PDB entry 4TKU | X-ray diffraction, 1.43 A resolution | chains B and C of the 4 polymer chains in the assembly

Chain B:
Molecule: Nitrogenase molybdenum-iron protein beta chain
From: Azotobacter vinelandii
Notes: EC 1.18.6.1
UniProt: P07329 (NIFK_AZOVI); residue numbers follow UniProt; this construct covers 1-523
Amino-acid sequence (523 residues; each row starts with the number of its first residue):
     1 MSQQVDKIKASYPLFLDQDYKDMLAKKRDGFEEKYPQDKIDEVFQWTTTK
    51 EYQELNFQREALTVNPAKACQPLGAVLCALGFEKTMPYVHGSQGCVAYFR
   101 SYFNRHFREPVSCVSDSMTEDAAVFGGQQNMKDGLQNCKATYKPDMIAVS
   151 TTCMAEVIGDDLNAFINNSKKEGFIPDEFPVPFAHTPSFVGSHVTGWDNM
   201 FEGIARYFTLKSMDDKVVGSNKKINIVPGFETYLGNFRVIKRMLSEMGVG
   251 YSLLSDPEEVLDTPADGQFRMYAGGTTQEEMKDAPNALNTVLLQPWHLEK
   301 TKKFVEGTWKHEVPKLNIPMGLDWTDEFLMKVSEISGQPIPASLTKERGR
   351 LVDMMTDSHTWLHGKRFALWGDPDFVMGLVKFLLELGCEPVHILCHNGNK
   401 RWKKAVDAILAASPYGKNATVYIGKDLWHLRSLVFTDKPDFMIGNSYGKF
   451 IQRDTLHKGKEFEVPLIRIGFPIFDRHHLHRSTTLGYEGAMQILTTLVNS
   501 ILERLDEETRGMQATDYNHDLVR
Not modelled in the structure: 1
Curated features (UniProtKB/Swiss-Prot):
  - binding site ([8Fe-7S] cluster): C70, C95, C153, S188
Metal / ion sites: fe(8)-S(7) cluster Fe: C70, C95, C153 (shared with 3 residues of chain A); Fe2+ site 1: R108, E109 (shared with 2 residues of chain D); Fe2+ site 2: D353, D357 (shared with 2 residues of chain D)
Small-molecule neighbours: fe(8)-S(7) cluster (CLF): C70, P72, S92, G94, C95, Y98, F99, T152, C153, S188

Chain C:
Molecule: Nitrogenase molybdenum-iron protein alpha chain
From: Azotobacter vinelandii
Notes: EC 1.18.6.1
UniProt: P07328 (NIFD_AZOVI); numbering as in UniProt (aligned over 1-492)
Amino-acid sequence (492 residues; each row starts with the number of its first residue):
     1 MTGMSREEVESLIQEVLEVYPEKARKDRNKHLAVNDPAVTQSKKCIISNK
    51 KSQPGLMTIRGCAYAGSKGVVWGPIKDMIHISHGPVGCGQYSRAGRRNYY
   101 IGTTGVNAFVTMNFTSDFQEKDIVFGGDKKLAKLIDEVETLFPLNKGISV
   151 QSECPIGLIGDDIESVSKVKGAELSKTIVPVRCEGFRGVSQSLGHHIAND
   201 AVRDWVLGKRDEDTTFASTPYDVAIIGDYNIGGDAWSSRILLEEMGLRCV
   251 AQWSGDGSISEIELTPKVKLNLVHCYRSMNYISRHMEEKYGIPWMEYNFF
   301 GPTKTIESLRAIAAKFDESIQKKCEEVIAKYKPEWEAVVAKYRPRLEGKR
   351 VMLYIGGLRPRHVIGAYEDLGMEVVGTGYEFAHNDDYDRTMKEMGDSTLL
   401 YDDVTGYEFEEFVKRIKPDLIGSGIKEKFIFQKMGIPFRQMHSWDYSGPY
   451 HGFDGFAIFARDMDMTLNNPCWKKLQAPWEASEGAEKVAASA
Not modelled in the structure: 1-3, 481-492
Differences from the reference sequence: conflict Q440 (Glu in P07328)
Curated features (UniProtKB/Swiss-Prot):
  - binding site ([8Fe-7S] cluster): C62, C88, C154
  - binding site ([7Fe-Mo-9S-C-homocitryl] cluster): C275, H442
  - mutagenesis: H195 (H195Q: No nitrogenase activity)
Metal / ion sites: fe(8)-S(7) cluster Fe: C62, C88, C154 (shared with 3 residues of chain D); Fe ion near C275 (its only coordinating residue here)
Small-molecule neighbours:
  - fe(8)-S(7) cluster (CLF): C62, Y64, P85, V86, G87, C88, Y91, E153, C154, G185
  - 3-hydroxy-3-carboxy-adipic acid (HCA): A65, G95, R96, Q191, G424, I425, K426, Q440, H442
  - ICS (iron-sulfur-molybdenum cluster with interstitial carbon): V70, R96, H195, Y229, I231, C275, R277, S278, I355, G356, G357, L358, R359, P360, F381, M441, H442
Reported in the primary citation:
  - mutagenesis - V70A: increased catalytic activity on propyne (citing earlier work)
  - mutagenesis - V70G: increased catalytic activity on 1-butyne (citing earlier work)
  - catalytic residues: H195 (proposed by the authors, not directly observed)
  - mutagenesis - H195Q: abolished catalytic activity on N2 (citing earlier work)

Interface between chain B and chain C:
Residue-residue contacts (48):
  L322(B) - K474(C)
  D323(B) - K474(C)  salt bridge
  D326(B) - P478(C)
  D326(B) - W479(C)
  M330(B) - P478(C)  hydrophobic
  M330(B) - W479(C)  hydrophobic
  I340(B) - W479(C)  hydrophobic
  T345(B) - W479(C)  hydrogen bond
  T345(B) - E480(C)
  R348(B) - K474(C)  hydrogen bond (side chain-backbone)
  R348(B) - L475(C)
  R348(B) - Q476(C)
  R348(B) - A477(C)
  R348(B) - P478(C)
  R348(B) - W479(C)
  V352(B) - K474(C)
  V352(B) - L475(C)  hydrophobic
  D353(B) - K433(C)  salt bridge
  T356(B) - Q432(C)  hydrogen bond
  T356(B) - W472(C)
  D357(B) - F429(C)
  D357(B) - Q432(C)
  H359(B) - T466(C)  hydrogen bond
  H359(B) - N469(C)
  T360(B) - R439(C)
  T360(B) - M465(C)
  T360(B) - T466(C)
  W361(B) - Y446(C)  hydrophobic
  H363(B) - M465(C)
  H363(B) - N469(C)
  L384(B) - P470(C)
  E385(B) - P470(C)
  Y415(B) - P470(C)
  Y487(B) - W479(C)
  M512(B) - T103(C)
  M512(B) - T104(C)
  Q513(B) - I101(C)
  Q513(B) - G102(C)
  Q513(B) - T103(C)  hydrogen bond
  Y517(B) - Y99(C)
  Y517(B) - Y100(C)
  N518(B) - Y99(C)  hydrogen bond
  D520(B) - R97(C)  salt bridge
  D520(B) - Y99(C)  hydrogen bond
  L521(B) - R93(C)
  L521(B) - A94(C)  hydrophobic
  V522(B) - Y446(C)
  R523(B) - Y446(C)
Also at the interface, not in a pair above, chain B (30 interface residues in all): M355, G387, D516
Also at the interface, not in a pair above, chain C (30 interface residues in all): N107, W236, D445, C471

Summary:
The chain B/chain C interface involves 30 residues from each chain, with 7 hydrogen bonds and 3 salt bridges.
Polar pairs include D323(B)-K474(C), D353(B)-K433(C) and D520(B)-R97(C). Bound to chain B: fe(8)-S(7) cluster.
The paper reports the catalytic residue H195(C); V70A of chain C increases catalytic activity on propyne; 3
substitutions were tested in all.
Chain B is Nitrogenase molybdenum-iron protein beta chain and chain C is Nitrogenase molybdenum-iron protein
alpha chain, both from Azotobacter vinelandii; the structure, Reactivated Nitrogenase MoFe-protein from A.
vinelandii, was determined by X-ray diffraction, deposited together with 4TKV.
